Entry 3M1C (X-ray diffraction, 3.00 A resolution); this record covers chains A and B.

== Chain A ==
Protein: Envelope glycoprotein H
Source organism: Human herpesvirus 2
Notes: fragment: extracellular domain of glycoprotein H, residues 48-803
Reference sequence: P89445 (GH_HHV2H); numbering as in UniProt (aligned over 48-803)
Sequence (762 residues; numbered 48 to 809; the number before each row is that of its first residue):
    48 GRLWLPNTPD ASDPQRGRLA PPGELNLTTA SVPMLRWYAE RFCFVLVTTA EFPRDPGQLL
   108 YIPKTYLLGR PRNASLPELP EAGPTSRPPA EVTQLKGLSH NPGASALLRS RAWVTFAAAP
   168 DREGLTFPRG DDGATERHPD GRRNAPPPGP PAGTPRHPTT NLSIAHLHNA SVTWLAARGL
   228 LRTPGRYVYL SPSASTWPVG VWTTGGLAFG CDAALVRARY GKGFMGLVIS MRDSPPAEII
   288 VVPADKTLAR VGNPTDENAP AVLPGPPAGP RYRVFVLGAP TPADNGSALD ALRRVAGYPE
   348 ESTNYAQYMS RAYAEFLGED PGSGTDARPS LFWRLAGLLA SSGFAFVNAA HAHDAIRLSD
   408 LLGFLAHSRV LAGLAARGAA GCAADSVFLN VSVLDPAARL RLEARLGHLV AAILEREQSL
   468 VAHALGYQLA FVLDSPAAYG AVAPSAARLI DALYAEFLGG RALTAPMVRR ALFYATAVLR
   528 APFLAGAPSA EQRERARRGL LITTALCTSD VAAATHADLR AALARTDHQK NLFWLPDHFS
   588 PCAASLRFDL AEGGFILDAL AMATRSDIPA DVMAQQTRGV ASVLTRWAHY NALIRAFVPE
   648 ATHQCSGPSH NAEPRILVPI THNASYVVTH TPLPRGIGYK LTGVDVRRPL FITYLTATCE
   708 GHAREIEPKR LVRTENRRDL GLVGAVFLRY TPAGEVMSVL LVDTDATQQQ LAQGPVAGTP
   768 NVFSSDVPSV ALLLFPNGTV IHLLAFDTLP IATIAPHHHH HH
Not modelled in the structure: 48, 116-136, 328-331, 720-724, 798-809
Construct notes: expression tag (804-809)
Disulfides: C258-C429, C554-C589, C652-C706
Glycans and other covalent adducts: N-acetylglucosamine (NAG) linked to N73, N670, N784
Small-molecule neighbours: Xylitol (XYL): V645, E647, H657, N658, A659, P661, L680, P681, R682
Curated features (UniProtKB/Swiss-Prot):
  - glycosylation (N-linked (GlcNAc...) asparagine): N73, N120, N208, N216, N332, N437, N670, N784

== Chain B ==
Protein: Envelope glycoprotein L
Source organism: Human herpesvirus 2
Reference sequence: P28278 (GL_HHV2H); residues 21-224 here = UniProt positions 21-224
Sequence (204 residues; numbered 21 to 224; the number before each row is that of its first residue):
    21 SQATEYVLRS VIAKEVGDIL RVPCMRTPAD DVSWRYEAPS VIDYARIDGI FLRYHCPGLD
    81 TFLWDRHAQR AYLVNPFLFA AGFLEDLSHS VFPADTQETT TRRALYKEIR DALGSRKQAV
   141 SHAPVRAGCV NFDYSRTRRC VGRRDLRPAN TTSTWEPPVS SDDEASSQSK PLATQPPVLA
   201 LSNAPPRRVS PTRGRRRHTR LRRN
Not modelled in the structure: 21-23, 112-114, 166-196, 204-224
Disulfides: C44-C76, C149-C160

== How chain A and chain B interact ==
Residue-residue contacts (166):
  W51(A) - L40(B)  hydrophobic
  W51(A) - R73(B)
  Q62(A) - K127(B)
  R63(A) - E128(B)
  R65(A) - T120(B)  hydrogen bond
  R65(A) - T121(B)
  L66(A) - T121(B)
  L66(A) - L125(B)
  L82(A) - V36(B)  hydrophobic
  L82(A) - G37(B)
  L82(A) - L40(B)  hydrophobic
  W84(A) - V36(B)  hydrophobic
  Y85(A) - D68(B)
  Y85(A) - R86(B)
  F89(A) - D68(B)
  C90(A) - I67(B)
  C90(A) - D68(B)
  C90(A) - I70(B)  hydrophobic
  F91(A) - V36(B)  hydrophobic
  F91(A) - D68(B)  hydrogen bond (backbone-backbone)
  F91(A) - G69(B)
  F91(A) - I70(B)  hydrogen bond (backbone-backbone)
  F91(A) - F71(B)  hydrophobic
  F91(A) - W84(B)  hydrophobic
  V92(A) - I70(B)
  V92(A) - L125(B)  hydrophobic
  V92(A) - I129(B)  hydrophobic
  L93(A) - L40(B)  hydrophobic
  L93(A) - I70(B)  hydrogen bond (backbone-backbone)
  L93(A) - F71(B)  hydrophobic
  L93(A) - L72(B)  hydrogen bond (backbone-backbone)
  V94(A) - L72(B)
  V94(A) - A132(B)  hydrophobic
  T95(A) - L72(B)  hydrogen bond (backbone-backbone)
  T95(A) - R73(B)
  T95(A) - Y74(B)  hydrogen bond (backbone-backbone)
  T95(A) - H75(B)  hydrogen bond
  T96(A) - Y74(B)
  T96(A) - H75(B)
  T96(A) - S135(B)
  A97(A) - Y74(B)
  A97(A) - S135(B)
  F99(A) - H75(B)
  Q105(A) - E128(B)
  L107(A) - E128(B)
  I109(A) - T121(B)
  I109(A) - L125(B)  hydrophobic
  K111(A) - Y64(B)
  K111(A) - A65(B)
  K111(A) - I67(B)
  K111(A) - D68(B)  salt bridge
  Y113(A) - Q117(B)  hydrogen bond
  Y113(A) - E118(B)
  Y113(A) - T121(B)
  Y113(A) - R122(B)  hydrogen bond (backbone-side chain)
  L114(A) - Y64(B)
  L114(A) - F103(B)  hydrophobic
  L114(A) - L107(B)  hydrophobic
  L115(A) - Y64(B)  hydrophobic
  L115(A) - A65(B)  hydrophobic
  K143(A) - E105(B)
  K143(A) - H109(B)
  G144(A) - G102(B)
  G144(A) - E105(B)
  G144(A) - D106(B)
  L145(A) - I62(B)  hydrophobic
  L145(A) - Y64(B)
  L145(A) - F99(B)  hydrophobic
  L145(A) - G102(B)
  L145(A) - F103(B)
  L145(A) - D106(B)  hydrogen bond (backbone-side chain)
  S146(A) - I62(B)
  S146(A) - Y64(B)
  S146(A) - D106(B)  hydrogen bond (backbone-side chain)
  S152(A) - P59(B)  hydrogen bond (side chain-backbone)
  S152(A) - S60(B)  hydrogen bond (side chain-backbone)
  L154(A) - N95(B)
  L154(A) - L98(B)  hydrophobic
  L155(A) - Y56(B)
  L155(A) - A58(B)  hydrophobic
  L155(A) - I62(B)  hydrophobic
  L155(A) - V94(B)
  L155(A) - N95(B)  hydrogen bond (backbone-backbone)
  L155(A) - L98(B)
  L155(A) - F99(B)  hydrophobic
  R156(A) - R55(B)
  R156(A) - Y56(B)  hydrogen bond (backbone-backbone)
  S157(A) - Y56(B)
  S157(A) - N95(B)  hydrogen bond (backbone-side chain)
  S157(A) - S155(B)
  R158(A) - S53(B)
  R158(A) - W54(B)  hydrogen bond (side chain-backbone)
  R158(A) - N95(B)
  R158(A) - Y154(B)  hydrogen bond (side chain-backbone)
  R158(A) - S155(B)  hydrogen bond (backbone-side chain)
  A159(A) - N95(B)  hydrogen bond (backbone-side chain)
  A159(A) - L98(B)  hydrophobic
  W160(A) - F97(B)
  W160(A) - L98(B)
  W160(A) - V140(B)  hydrophobic
  W160(A) - S141(B)  hydrogen bond (backbone-backbone)
  V161(A) - W54(B)  hydrophobic
  V161(A) - Y56(B)
  V161(A) - N95(B)
  T162(A) - S141(B)
  T162(A) - A143(B)
  F163(A) - S141(B)
  F163(A) - A143(B)
  F163(A) - V145(B)  hydrophobic
  F163(A) - Y154(B)  hydrophobic
  F163(A) - S155(B)
  A164(A) - S141(B)
  A164(A) - A143(B)  hydrogen bond (backbone-backbone)
  P239(A) - F152(B)
  P239(A) - D153(B)
  P239(A) - Y154(B)  hydrogen bond (backbone-backbone)
  S240(A) - Y154(B)
  A241(A) - L98(B)
  W244(A) - G102(B)
  C258(A) - V161(B)
  D259(A) - C160(B)
  A260(A) - C160(B)  hydrophobic
  A261(A) - C149(B)
  A261(A) - C160(B)
  L262(A) - C149(B)
  L262(A) - V150(B)
  L262(A) - N151(B)
  R264(A) - V150(B)
  R264(A) - N151(B)
  R264(A) - F152(B)
  V275(A) - V150(B)  hydrophobic
  S277(A) - G148(B)
  S277(A) - C149(B)
  S277(A) - V150(B)  hydrogen bond (side chain-backbone)
  M278(A) - G148(B)  hydrogen bond (backbone-backbone)
  M278(A) - C149(B)  hydrogen bond (backbone-backbone)
  R279(A) - A147(B)
  R279(A) - G148(B)  hydrogen bond (backbone-backbone)
  D280(A) - A147(B)
  S281(A) - A147(B)
  S281(A) - G148(B)  hydrogen bond (backbone-backbone)
  P282(A) - V145(B)
  P283(A) - V145(B)
  P283(A) - R146(B)
  P283(A) - V150(B)  hydrophobic
  P283(A) - Y154(B)
  P283(A) - R158(B)
  E285(A) - Y154(B)
  V298(A) - L98(B)  hydrophobic
  G299(A) - F97(B)
  G299(A) - A101(B)
  P301(A) - F97(B)  hydrophobic
  P301(A) - K137(B)
  P301(A) - V140(B)
  T302(A) - K137(B)
  E304(A) - R130(B)  salt bridge
  E304(A) - L133(B)
  E304(A) - G134(B)  hydrogen bond (side chain-backbone)
  D432(A) - R163(B)
  D432(A) - R164(B)  salt bridge
  S433(A) - R163(B)  hydrogen bond (backbone-backbone)
  V434(A) - R163(B)
  F435(A) - V161(B)
  L531(A) - R163(B)  hydrogen bond (backbone-side chain)
  A532(A) - R163(B)
  R642(A) - R164(B)
Also at the interface, not in a pair above, chain A (78 interface residues in all): E87, T112, A153, A165, N300, D481
Also at the interface, not in a pair above, chain B (79 interface residues in all): D63, R66, P96, A124, R136, A139, H142, R156, G162

== Overview ==
Chain A and chain B form an interface of 78 and 79 residues respectively; the contacts include 32 hydrogen
bonds and 3 salt bridges. Polar pairs include K111(A)-D68(B), E304(A)-R130(B) and D432(A)-R164(B). Ligands of
chain A: Xylitol. N-acetylglucosamine is covalently linked to N73(A), N670(A) and N784(A).
Chain A is Envelope glycoprotein H and chain B is Envelope glycoprotein L, both from Human herpesvirus 2; the
structure, Crystal structure of the conserved herpesvirus fusion regulator complex gH-gL, was determined by
X-ray diffraction.
